Entry 2YBA (X-ray diffraction, 2.55 A resolution); this record covers chains A and D.

[Chain A]
Protein: Probable histone-binding protein CAF1
From: Drosophila melanogaster
UniProtKB: Q24572 (CAF1_DROME); residue numbers follow UniProt; this construct covers 1-418
Sequence (422 residues; numbered -3 to 418; the number before each row is that of its first residue; numbers below 1 keep their minus sign (Gly-3 is residue -3)):
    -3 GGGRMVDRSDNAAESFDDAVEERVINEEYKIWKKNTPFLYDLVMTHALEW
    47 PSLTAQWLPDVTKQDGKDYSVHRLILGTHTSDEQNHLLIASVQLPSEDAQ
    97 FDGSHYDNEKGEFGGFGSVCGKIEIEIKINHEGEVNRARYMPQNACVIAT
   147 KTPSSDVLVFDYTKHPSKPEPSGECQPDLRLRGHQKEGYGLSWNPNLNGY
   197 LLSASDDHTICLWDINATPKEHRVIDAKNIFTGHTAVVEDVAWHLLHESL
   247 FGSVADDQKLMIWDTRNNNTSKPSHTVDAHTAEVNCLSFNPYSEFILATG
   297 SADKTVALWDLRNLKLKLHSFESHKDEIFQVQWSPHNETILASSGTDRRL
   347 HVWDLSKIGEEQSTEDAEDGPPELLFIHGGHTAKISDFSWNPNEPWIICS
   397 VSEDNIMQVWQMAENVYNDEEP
Unresolved in the structure: -3 to 8, 93-99, 105-114, 416-418
Differences from the reference sequence: expression tag (-3 to 0)
Swiss-Prot annotation at these positions:
  - modified residue (Phosphoserine): Ser11, Ser100

[Chain D]
Protein: Histone H3
Notes: fragment: n-terminal tail, residues 2-19
UniProtKB: P02299 (H3_DROME); residues 1-19 here correspond to UniProt positions 2-20 (UniProt number = residue number + 1)
Sequence (19 residues; each row starts with the number of its first residue):
     1 ARTKQTARKSTGGKAPRKQ
Unresolved in the structure: 16-19

[Interface between chain A and chain D]
Residue-residue contacts - 34 pairs, chain A then chain D:
  Tyr25(A) - Lys14(D)
  Ala43(A) - Ser10(D)
  Ala43(A) - Gly13(D)
  Leu44(A) - Ser10(D)  hydrogen bond (backbone-side chain)
  Glu45(A) - Lys9(D)
  Glu45(A) - Ser10(D)  hydrogen bond (backbone-backbone)
  Trp46(A) - Arg8(D)
  Trp46(A) - Lys9(D)
  Pro47(A) - Gln5(D)
  Pro47(A) - Arg8(D)
  Leu49(A) - Lys4(D)
  His75(A) - Gln5(D)
  His75(A) - Ala7(D)
  Ser77(A) - Ala7(D)
  Glu79(A) - Lys9(D)
  Glu130(A) - Lys4(D)  salt bridge
  Asn132(A) - Lys4(D)  hydrogen bond
  Arg133(A) - Arg2(D)
  Pro149(A) - Lys4(D)
  Glu183(A) - Lys4(D)  salt bridge
  Tyr185(A) - Arg2(D)
  Tyr185(A) - Lys4(D)
  Glu235(A) - Ala1(D)  hydrogen bond (side chain-backbone)
  Glu235(A) - Arg2(D)  salt bridge
  Asp252(A) - Ala1(D)  hydrogen bond (side chain-backbone)
  Asn281(A) - Arg2(D)
  Phe325(A) - Arg2(D)
  Thr378(A) - Lys14(D)  hydrogen bond
  Glu399(A) - Gln5(D)  hydrogen bond (backbone-side chain)
  Asp400(A) - Lys14(D)
  Asp400(A) - Ala15(D)  hydrogen bond (backbone-backbone)
  Asn401(A) - Arg8(D)  hydrogen bond (side chain-backbone)
  Asn401(A) - Ser10(D)
  Ile402(A) - Lys14(D)
Also at the interface, not in a pair above, chain A (28 interface residues in all): Thr76, Val233, Glu279
Also at the interface, not in a pair above, chain D (12 interface residues in all): Gly12
Interface features reported in the paper:
  - specific contacts: Asn132(A)-Lys4(D), Glu183(A)-Lys4(D), Asp252(A)-Ala1(D) (hydrogen bond), Phe325(A)-Arg2(D)
  - interface residues, chain D: Ala1(D), Lys4(D)

[In short]
28 residues of chain A face 12 of chain D across their interface; the contacts include 9 hydrogen bonds and 3
salt bridges. Polar contacts include Glu130(A)-Lys4(D), Glu183(A)-Lys4(D) and Glu235(A)-Arg2(D). The paper
describes contacts between Asn132(A) and Lys4(D), Glu183(A) and Lys4(D) and Phe325(A) and Arg2(D); a hydrogen
bond between Asp252(A) and Ala1(D). The paper reports interface residues Ala1(D) and Lys4(D).
Here chain A is Probable histone-binding protein CAF1 (Drosophila melanogaster) and chain D is Histone H3.
Entry 2YBA (Crystal structure of Nurf55 in complex with histone H3) was determined by X-ray diffraction (same
publication as 2YB8).
